PDB entry 4F51 | X-ray diffraction, 1.64 A resolution | chains B and D of the 4 polymer chains in the assembly

== Chain B (and D) ==
Name: Insulin B chain
Source organism: Homo sapiens
Notes: chain D of this document is another copy of the same molecule, construct and numbering; everything in this record applies to it too
UniProt: P01308 (INS_HUMAN); residues 1-30 here correspond to UniProt positions 25-54 (UniProt number = residue number + 24)
Sequence (30 residues; each row starts with the number of its first residue):
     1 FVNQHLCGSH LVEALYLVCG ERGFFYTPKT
Bound ions: Zn2+ near His10 (its only coordinating residue here)

== Interface between chain B and chain D ==
Residue-residue contacts (30; chain B residue first):
  Gly8(B) with Tyr16(D)
  Ser9(B) with Glu13(D); Tyr16(D)
  Val12(B) with Val12(D); Tyr16(D), hydrophobic; Phe24(D), hydrophobic
  Glu13(B) with Ser9(D); Glu13(D)
  Tyr16(B) with Gly8(D); Ser9(D); Val12(D), hydrophobic; Tyr26(D)
  Gly20(B) with Tyr26(D); Pro28(D)
  Glu21(B) with Pro28(D); Thr30(D)
  Gly23(B) with Tyr26(D); Pro28(D)
  Phe24(B) with Val12(D), hydrophobic; Phe24(D), hydrophobic; Phe25(D); Tyr26(D), hydrogen bond (backbone-backbone)
  Phe25(B) with Phe24(D); Phe25(D), hydrophobic
  Tyr26(B) with Tyr16(D), hydrophobic; Gly23(D); Phe24(D), hydrogen bond (backbone-backbone)
  Pro28(B) with Glu21(D); Gly23(D)
  Lys29(B) with Glu21(D)
Also at the interface, not in a pair above, chain D (14 interface residues in all): Gly20, Arg22

== Overview ==
Chain B and chain D form an interface of 13 and 14 residues respectively; the contacts include 2 hydrogen
bonds. Its one hydrogen bond, Phe24(B)-Tyr26(D), is backbone to backbone.
Both chains are Insulin B chain (Homo sapiens). Entry 4F51 (Human Insulin) was determined by X-ray
diffraction, deposited together with 4EWW, 4EWX, 4EWZ, 4EX0, 4EX1, 4EXX and 17 further entries.
